Entry 1P3O (X-ray diffraction, 2.75 A resolution); this record covers chains I and G of the 10 polymer chains in the assembly.

# Chain I
Molecule: Palindromic 146bp Human Alpha-Satellite DNA fragment
Organism: Homo sapiens
Sequence (146 nucleotides; each row starts with the number of its first residue):
     1 ATCAATATCC ACCTGCAGAT TCTACCAAAA GTGTATTTGG AAACTGCTCC ATCAAAAGGC
    61 ATGTTCAGCG GAATTCCGCT GAACATGCCT TTTGATGGAG CAGTTTCCAA ATACACTTTT
   121 GGTAGAATCT GCAGGTGGAT ATTGAT

# Chain G
Name: Histone H2A
Organism: Xenopus laevis
UniProtKB: Q7ZT66 (Q7ZT66_9ZZZZ); residues 1001-1129 here correspond to UniProt positions 2-130 (UniProt number = residue number - 999)
Chain sequence (129 residues; numbered 1001 to 1129; the number before each row is that of its first residue):
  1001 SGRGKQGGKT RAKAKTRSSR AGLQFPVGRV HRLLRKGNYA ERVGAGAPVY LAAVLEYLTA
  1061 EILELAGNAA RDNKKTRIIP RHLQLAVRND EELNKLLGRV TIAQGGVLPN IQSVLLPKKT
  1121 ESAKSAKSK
Not modelled in the structure: 1001-1013, 1120-1129
Construct notes: conflict Ala-1014 (Ser15 in Q7ZT66), Gly-1067 (Trp68 in Q7ZT66), Asn-1068 (Glu69 in Q7ZT66), 21 further conflict positions vs the reference (Q7ZT66) not listed

# Chain I / chain G interface
Contacting residue pairs - 14 pairs, chain I then chain G:
  DA111(I) / Arg-1042(G)  hydrogen bond to the sugar
  DA111(I) / Gly-1044(G)  phosphate contact
  DA111(I) / Ala-1045(G)  hydrogen bond to the phosphate
  DT112(I) / Arg-1035(G)  salt bridge to the phosphate
  DT112(I) / Arg-1042(G)  phosphate contact
  DT112(I) / Val-1043(G)  hydrogen bond to the phosphate
  DG121(I) / Arg-1029(G)  hydrogen bond to the phosphate
  DG122(I) / Arg-1029(G)  salt bridge to the phosphate
  DG131(I) / Thr-1076(G)  hydrogen bond to the phosphate
  DG131(I) / Arg-1077(G)  hydrogen bond to the sugar
  DC132(I) / Lys-1075(G)  phosphate contact
  DC132(I) / Thr-1076(G)  hydrogen bond to the phosphate
  DC132(I) / Arg-1077(G)  hydrogen bond to the phosphate
  DA133(I) / Lys-1075(G)  salt bridge to the phosphate
Interface residues without a listed pair, chain I (8 interface residues in all): DT120
Interface residues without a listed pair, chain G (12 interface residues in all): Thr-1016, Glu-1041, Lys-1074

# In short
Chain I and chain G form an interface of 8 and 12 residues respectively, with 8 hydrogen bonds and 3 salt
bridges. Among the polar pairs are DA111(I)/Arg-1042(G), DG131(I)/Arg-1077(G) and DA111(I)/Ala-1045(G).
Here chain I is Palindromic 146bp Human Alpha-Satellite DNA fragment (Homo sapiens) and chain G is Histone H2A
(Xenopus laevis). Entry 1P3O (Crystallographic Studies of Nucleosome Core Particles containing Histone 'Sin'
Mutants) was determined by X-ray diffraction (same publication as 1P34, 1P3A, 1P3B, 1P3F, 1P3G, 1P3I and 4
further entries).
